PDB entry 8BHV | electron microscopy, 4.51 A resolution (low resolution: residue-level contacts below are approximate; hydrogen-bond / salt-bridge calls are withheld) | chains F and I of the 20 polymer chains in the assembly

# Chain F
Molecule: DNA-dependent protein kinase catalytic subunit
Organism: Homo sapiens
Notes: EC 2.7.11.1
Reference sequence: P78527 (PRKDC_HUMAN); residues 1-4128 here = UniProt positions 1-4128
Amino-acid sequence (4128 residues; row label = number of the first residue in the row):
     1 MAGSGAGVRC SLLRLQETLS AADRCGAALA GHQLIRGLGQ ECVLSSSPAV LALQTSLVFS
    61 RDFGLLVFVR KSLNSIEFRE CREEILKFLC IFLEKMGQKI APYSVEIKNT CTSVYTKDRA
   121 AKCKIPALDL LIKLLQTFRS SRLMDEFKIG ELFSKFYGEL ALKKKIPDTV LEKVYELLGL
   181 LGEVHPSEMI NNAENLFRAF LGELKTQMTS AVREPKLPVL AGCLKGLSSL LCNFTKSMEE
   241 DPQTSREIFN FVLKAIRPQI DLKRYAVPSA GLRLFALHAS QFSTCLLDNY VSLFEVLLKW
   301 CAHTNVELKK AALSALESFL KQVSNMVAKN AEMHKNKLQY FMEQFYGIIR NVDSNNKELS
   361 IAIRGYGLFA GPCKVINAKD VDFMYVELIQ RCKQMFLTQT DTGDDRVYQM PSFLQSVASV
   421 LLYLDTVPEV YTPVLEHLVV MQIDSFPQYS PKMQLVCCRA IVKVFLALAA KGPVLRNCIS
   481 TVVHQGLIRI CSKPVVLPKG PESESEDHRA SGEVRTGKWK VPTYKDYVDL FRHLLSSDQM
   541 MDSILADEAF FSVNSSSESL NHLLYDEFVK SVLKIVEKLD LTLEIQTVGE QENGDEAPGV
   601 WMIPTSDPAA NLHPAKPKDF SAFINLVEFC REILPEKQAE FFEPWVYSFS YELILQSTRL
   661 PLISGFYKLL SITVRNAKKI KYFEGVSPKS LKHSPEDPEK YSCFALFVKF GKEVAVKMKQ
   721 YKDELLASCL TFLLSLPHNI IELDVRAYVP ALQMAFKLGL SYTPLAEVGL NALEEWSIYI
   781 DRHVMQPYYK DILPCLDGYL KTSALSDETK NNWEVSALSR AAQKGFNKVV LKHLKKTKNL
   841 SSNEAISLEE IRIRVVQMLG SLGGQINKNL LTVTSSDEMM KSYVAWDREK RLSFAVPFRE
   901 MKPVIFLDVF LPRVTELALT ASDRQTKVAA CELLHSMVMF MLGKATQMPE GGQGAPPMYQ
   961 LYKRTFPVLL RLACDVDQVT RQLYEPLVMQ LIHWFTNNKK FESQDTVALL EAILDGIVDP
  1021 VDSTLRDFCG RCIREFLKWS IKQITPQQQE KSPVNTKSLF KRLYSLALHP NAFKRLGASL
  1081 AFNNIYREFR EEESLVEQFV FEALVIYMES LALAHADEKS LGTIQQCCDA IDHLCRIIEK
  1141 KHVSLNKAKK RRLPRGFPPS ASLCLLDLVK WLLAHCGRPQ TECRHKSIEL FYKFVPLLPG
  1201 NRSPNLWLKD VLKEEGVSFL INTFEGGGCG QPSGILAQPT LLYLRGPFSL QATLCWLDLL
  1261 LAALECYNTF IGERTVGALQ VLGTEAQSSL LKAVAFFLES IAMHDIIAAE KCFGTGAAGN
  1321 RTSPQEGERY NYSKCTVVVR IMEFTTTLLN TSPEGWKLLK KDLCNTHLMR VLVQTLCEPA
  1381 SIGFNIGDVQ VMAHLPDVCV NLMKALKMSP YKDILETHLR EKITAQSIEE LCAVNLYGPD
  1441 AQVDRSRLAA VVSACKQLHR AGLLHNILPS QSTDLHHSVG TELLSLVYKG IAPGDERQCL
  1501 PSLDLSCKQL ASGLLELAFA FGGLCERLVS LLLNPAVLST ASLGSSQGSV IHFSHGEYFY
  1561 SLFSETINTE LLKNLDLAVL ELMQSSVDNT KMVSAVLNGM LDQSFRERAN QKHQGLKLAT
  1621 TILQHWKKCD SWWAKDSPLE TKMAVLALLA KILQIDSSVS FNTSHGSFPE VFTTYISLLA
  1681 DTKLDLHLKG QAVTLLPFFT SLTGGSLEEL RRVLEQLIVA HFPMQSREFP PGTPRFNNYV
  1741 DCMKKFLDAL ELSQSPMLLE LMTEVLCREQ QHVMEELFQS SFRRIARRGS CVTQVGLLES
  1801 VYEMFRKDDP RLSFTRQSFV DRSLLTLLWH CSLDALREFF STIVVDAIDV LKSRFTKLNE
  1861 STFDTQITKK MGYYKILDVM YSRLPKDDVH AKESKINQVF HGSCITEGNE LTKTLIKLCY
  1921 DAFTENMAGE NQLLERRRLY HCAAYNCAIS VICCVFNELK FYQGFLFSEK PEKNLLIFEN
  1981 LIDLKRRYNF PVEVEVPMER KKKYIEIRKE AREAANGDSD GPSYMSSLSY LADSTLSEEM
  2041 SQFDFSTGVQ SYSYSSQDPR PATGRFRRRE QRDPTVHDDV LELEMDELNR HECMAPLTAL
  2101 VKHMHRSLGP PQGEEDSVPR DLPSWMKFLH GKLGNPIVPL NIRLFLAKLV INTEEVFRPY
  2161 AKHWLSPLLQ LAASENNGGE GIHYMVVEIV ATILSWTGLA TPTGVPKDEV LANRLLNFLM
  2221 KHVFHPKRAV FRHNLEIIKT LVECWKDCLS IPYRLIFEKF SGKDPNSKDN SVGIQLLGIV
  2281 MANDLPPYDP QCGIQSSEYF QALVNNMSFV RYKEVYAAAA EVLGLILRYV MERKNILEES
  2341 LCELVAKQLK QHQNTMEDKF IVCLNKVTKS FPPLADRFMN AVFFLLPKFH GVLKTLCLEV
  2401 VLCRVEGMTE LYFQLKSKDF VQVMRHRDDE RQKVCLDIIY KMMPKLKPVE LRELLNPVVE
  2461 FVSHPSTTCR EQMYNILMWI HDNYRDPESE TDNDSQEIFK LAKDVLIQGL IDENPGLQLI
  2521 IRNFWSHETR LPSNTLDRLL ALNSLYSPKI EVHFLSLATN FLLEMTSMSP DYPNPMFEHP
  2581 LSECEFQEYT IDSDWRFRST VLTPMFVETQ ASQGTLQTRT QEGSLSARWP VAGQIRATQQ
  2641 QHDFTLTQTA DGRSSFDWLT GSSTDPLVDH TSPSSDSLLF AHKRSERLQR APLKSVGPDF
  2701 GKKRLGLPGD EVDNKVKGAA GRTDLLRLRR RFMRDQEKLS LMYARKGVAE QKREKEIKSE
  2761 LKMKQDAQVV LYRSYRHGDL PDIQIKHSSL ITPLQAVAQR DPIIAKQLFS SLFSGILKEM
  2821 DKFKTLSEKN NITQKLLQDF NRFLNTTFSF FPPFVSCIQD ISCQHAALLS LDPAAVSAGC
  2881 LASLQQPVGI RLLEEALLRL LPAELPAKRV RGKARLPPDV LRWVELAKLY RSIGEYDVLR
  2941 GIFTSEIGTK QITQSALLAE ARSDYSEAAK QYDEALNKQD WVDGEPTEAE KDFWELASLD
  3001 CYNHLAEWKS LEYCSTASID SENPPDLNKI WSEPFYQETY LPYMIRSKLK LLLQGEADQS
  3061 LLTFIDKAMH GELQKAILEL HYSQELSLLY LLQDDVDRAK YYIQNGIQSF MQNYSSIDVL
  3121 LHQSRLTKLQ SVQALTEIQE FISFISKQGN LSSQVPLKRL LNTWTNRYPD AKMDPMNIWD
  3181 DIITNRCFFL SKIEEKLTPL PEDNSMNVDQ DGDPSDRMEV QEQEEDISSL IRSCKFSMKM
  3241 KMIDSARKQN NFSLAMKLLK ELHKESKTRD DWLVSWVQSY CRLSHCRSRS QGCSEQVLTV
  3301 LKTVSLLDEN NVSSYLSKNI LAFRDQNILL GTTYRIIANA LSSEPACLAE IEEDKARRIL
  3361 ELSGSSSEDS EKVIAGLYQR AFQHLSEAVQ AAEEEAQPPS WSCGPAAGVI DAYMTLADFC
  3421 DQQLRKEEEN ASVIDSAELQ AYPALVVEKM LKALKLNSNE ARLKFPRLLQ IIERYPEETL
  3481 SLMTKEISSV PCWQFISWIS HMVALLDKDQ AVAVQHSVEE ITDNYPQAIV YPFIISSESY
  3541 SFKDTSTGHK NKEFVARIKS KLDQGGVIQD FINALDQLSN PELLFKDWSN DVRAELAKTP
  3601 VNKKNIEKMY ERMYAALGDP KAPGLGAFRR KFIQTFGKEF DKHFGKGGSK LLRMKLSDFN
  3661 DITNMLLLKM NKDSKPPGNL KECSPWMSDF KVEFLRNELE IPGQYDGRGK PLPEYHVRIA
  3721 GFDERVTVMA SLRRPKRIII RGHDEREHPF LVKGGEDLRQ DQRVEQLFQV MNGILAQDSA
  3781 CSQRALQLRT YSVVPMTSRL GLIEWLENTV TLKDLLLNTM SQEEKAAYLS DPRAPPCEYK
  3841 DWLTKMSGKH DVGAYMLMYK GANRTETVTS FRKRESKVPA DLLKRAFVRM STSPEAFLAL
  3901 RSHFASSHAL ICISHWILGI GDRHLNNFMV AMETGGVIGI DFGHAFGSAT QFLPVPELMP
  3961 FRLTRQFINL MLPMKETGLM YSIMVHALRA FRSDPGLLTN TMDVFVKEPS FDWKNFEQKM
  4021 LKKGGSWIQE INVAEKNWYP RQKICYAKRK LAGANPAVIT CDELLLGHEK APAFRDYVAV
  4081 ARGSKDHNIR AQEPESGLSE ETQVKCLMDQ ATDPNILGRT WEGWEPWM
Disordered / not traced: 1-9, 254-258, 350-355, 400-404, 499-518, 548-558, 587-609, 686-696, 804-825, 841-846, 872-878, 950-955, 1241-1248, 1314-1321, 1493-1503, 1541-1549, 1700-1706, 1807-1814, 1853-1861, 1886-1908, 1927-1933, 1964-2033, 2053-2089, 2109-2119, 2177-2178, 2487-2490, 2604-2720, 2902-2915, 3023-3028, 3198-3225, 3365-3367, 3396-3406, 3430-3440, 3540-3544, 3597-3603, 3648-3656, 3844-3850, 4016-4037
UniProt features mapped onto this chain:
  - region: Leu1503 to Leu1538 (Interaction with C1D), Glu2737 to Gln2765 (May split the end of the DNA molecule, with the two strands separating around the region), Val3728 to Arg3734 (G-loop), Gly3919 to Asn3927 (Catalytic loop), Gly3939 to Thr3964 (Activation loop)
  - site: Asp2020, Gly2021 (Cleavage)
  - modified residue: Lys117 (N6-acetyllysine), Ser511 (Phosphoserine), Ser687 (Phosphoserine), Lys828 (N6-acetyllysine), Ser841 (Phosphoserine), Ser893 (Phosphoserine), Ser1065 (Phosphoserine), Lys1209 (N6-acetyllysine), Lys1970 (N6-acetyllysine), Ser2056 (Phosphoserine), Lys2259 (N6-acetyllysine), Thr2535 (Phosphothreonine), Thr2609 (Phosphothreonine), Ser2612 (Phosphoserine), Thr2638 (Phosphothreonine), Thr2647 (Phosphothreonine), Ser2789 (Phosphoserine), Ser3205 (Phosphoserine), Lys3241 (N6-acetyllysine), Lys3260 (N6-acetyllysine) and 6 more in UniProt

# Chain I
Molecule: 24-nt DNA strand
Sequence (24 nucleotides; each row starts with the number of its first residue):
    22 ATAAACTAAA AACTATTATT ATGG

# How chain F and chain I interact
Contacting residue pairs - 12 pairs, chain F then chain I:
  Leu262(F) with DT41(I)
  Lys263(F) with DT40(I); DT41(I)
  Arg264(F) with DT40(I); DT41(I)
  Arg2228(F) with DG44(I); DG45(I)
  Ala2229(F) with DG45(I)
  Lys2738(F) with DG44(I); DG45(I)
  Leu2741(F) with DG45(I)
  Met2742(F) with DG45(I)
Also at the interface, not in a pair above, chain F (12 interface residues in all): Thr304, Asn305, Arg2311, His2390
Also at the interface, not in a pair above, chain I (7 interface residues in all): DT37, DA42, DT43

# Overview
12 residues of chain F and 7 residues of chain I are in contact.
Here chain F is DNA-dependent protein kinase catalytic subunit (Homo sapiens) and chain I is a 24-nt DNA
strand. Entry 8BHV (DNA-PK XLF mediated dimer bound to PAXX) was determined by electron microscopy (same
publication as 8ASC, 7ZYG, 8BH3, 8BHY and 7ZWA).
